Entry 8IKH (electron microscopy, 3.30 A resolution); this record covers chains B and C of the 5 polymer chains in the assembly.

Chain B:
Protein: Guanine nucleotide-binding protein G(I)/G(S)/G(T) subunit beta-1
From: Homo sapiens
UniProt: P62873 (GBB1_HUMAN); numbering as in UniProt (aligned over 2-340)
Chain sequence (356 residues; numbered -15 to 340; the number before each row is that of its first residue; numbers below 1 keep their minus sign (Met-15 is residue -15)):
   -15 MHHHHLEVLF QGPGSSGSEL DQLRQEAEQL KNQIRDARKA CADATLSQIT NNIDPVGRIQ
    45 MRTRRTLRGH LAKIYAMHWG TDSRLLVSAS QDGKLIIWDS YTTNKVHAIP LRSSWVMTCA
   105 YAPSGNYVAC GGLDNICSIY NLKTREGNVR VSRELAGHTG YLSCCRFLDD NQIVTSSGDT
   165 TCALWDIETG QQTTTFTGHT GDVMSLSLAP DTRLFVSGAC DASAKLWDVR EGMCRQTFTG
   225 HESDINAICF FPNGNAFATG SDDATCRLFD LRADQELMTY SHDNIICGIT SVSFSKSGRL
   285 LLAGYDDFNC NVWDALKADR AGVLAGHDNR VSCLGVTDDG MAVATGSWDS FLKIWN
Disordered / not traced: -15 to 2, 24-26, 183, 225
Sequence notes: initiating methionine (-15); expression tag (-14 to 1)
Curated features (UniProtKB/Swiss-Prot):
  - modified residue: Ser2 (N-acetylserine), His266 (Phosphohistidine)

Chain C:
Protein: Guanine nucleotide-binding protein G(I)/G(S)/G(O) subunit gamma-2
From: Homo sapiens
UniProt: P59768 (GBG2_HUMAN); residues 1-71 here = UniProt positions 1-71
Chain sequence (71 residues; numbered 1 to 71; the number before each row is that of its first residue):
     1 MASNNTASIA QARKLVEQLK MEANIDRIKV SKAAADLMAY CEAHAKEDPL LTPVPASENP
    61 FREKKFFCAI L
Disordered / not traced: 1-6, 56-59, 64-71
Curated features (UniProtKB/Swiss-Prot):
  - modified residue: Ala2 (N-acetylalanine), Cys68 (Cysteine methyl ester)
  - lipidation: Cys68 (S-geranylgeranyl cysteine)

Chain B / chain C interface:
Contacting residue pairs (42; chain B residue first):
  Leu7(B) with Ala12(C), hydrophobic
  Leu14(B) with Lys20(C)
  Lys15(B) with Leu19(C)
  Gln17(B) with Ala23(C)
  Ile18(B) with Ala23(C), hydrophobic
  Arg22(B) with Arg27(C)
  Leu30(B) with Ala34(C), hydrophobic
  Arg49(B) with Phe61(C), hydrogen bond (side chain-backbone); Arg62(C), hydrogen bond (side chain-backbone); Glu63(C), salt bridge
  Ser84(B) with Phe61(C)
  Tyr85(B) with Pro60(C)
  Arg219(B) with Glu22(C)
  Thr221(B) with Glu22(C)
  Phe235(B) with Leu37(C), hydrophobic; Tyr40(C), hydrophobic
  Pro236(B) with Tyr40(C)
  Asn237(B) with Tyr40(C)
  Asp254(B) with Ala33(C)
  Arg256(B) with Ile28(C); Asp36(C), salt bridge
  Ala257(B) with Val30(C), hydrophobic
  Asp258(B) with Arg27(C), salt bridge
  Leu261(B) with Val30(C), hydrophobic
  Ser279(B) with Leu50(C)
  Lys280(B) with Glu47(C); Asp48(C)
  Ser281(B) with Tyr40(C); Cys41(C), hydrogen bond (side chain-backbone); His44(C); Asp48(C)
  Arg283(B) with Cys41(C)
  Leu284(B) with Leu51(C), hydrophobic
  Leu300(B) with Met38(C), hydrophobic; Cys41(C), hydrophobic
  Gly324(B) with Pro49(C); Leu50(C)
  Met325(B) with Pro49(C), hydrophobic; Pro60(C), hydrophobic
  Ala326(B) with Phe61(C), hydrophobic
  Val327(B) with Leu50(C), hydrophobic
  Ile338(B) with Phe61(C), hydrophobic
Interface residues without a listed pair, chain B (41 interface residues in all): Ala28, Met45, Arg48, Trp63, Lys209, Cys218, Ala240, Gly282, Asp323, Asn340
Interface residues without a listed pair, chain C (29 interface residues in all): Gln18, Ile25, Glu42, Ala45

In short:
The interface between chain B and chain C involves 41 residues on one side and 29 on the other, with 3
hydrogen bonds and 3 salt bridges. Polar pairs include Arg49(B)-Glu63(C), Arg256(B)-Asp36(C) and
Asp258(B)-Arg27(C).
Here chain B is Guanine nucleotide-binding protein G(I)/G(S)/G(T) subunit beta-1 and chain C is Guanine
nucleotide-binding protein G(I)/G(S)/G(O) subunit gamma-2, both from Homo sapiens. Entry 8IKH (Cryo-EM
structure of human receptor with G proteins) was determined by electron microscopy together with 8IKG from the
same study.
